PDB entry 6U90 | X-ray diffraction, 3.00 A resolution | chains C and D of the 6 polymer chains in the assembly

Chain C:
Name: DNA (cytosine-5)-methyltransferase 3-like
From: Homo sapiens
Reference sequence: Q9UJW3 (DNM3L_HUMAN); numbering as in UniProt (aligned over 178-386)
Chain sequence (209 residues; numbered 178 to 386; the number before each row is that of its first residue):
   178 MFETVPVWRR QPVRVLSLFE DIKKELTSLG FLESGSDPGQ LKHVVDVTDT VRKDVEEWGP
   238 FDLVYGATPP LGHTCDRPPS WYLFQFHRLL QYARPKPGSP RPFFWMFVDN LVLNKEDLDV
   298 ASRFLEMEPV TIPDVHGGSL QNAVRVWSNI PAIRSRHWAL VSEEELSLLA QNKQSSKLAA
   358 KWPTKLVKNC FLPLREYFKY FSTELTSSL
Disordered / not traced: 178, 352-359, 380-386
Swiss-Prot annotation at these positions:
  - mutagenesis: Phe261 (F261A: Loss of binding to DNMT3A)

Chain D:
Name: DNA (cytosine-5)-methyltransferase 3B
From: Homo sapiens
Notes: EC 2.1.1.37
Reference sequence: Q9UBC3 (DNM3B_HUMAN); numbering as in UniProt (aligned over 563-853)
Chain sequence (291 residues; each row starts with the number of its first residue):
   563 LYPAIPAARR RPIRVLSLFD GIATGYLVLK ELGIKVGKYV ASEVCEESIA VGTVKHEGNI
   623 KYVNDVRNIT KKNIEEWGPF DLVIGGSPCN DLSNVNPARK GLYEGTGRLF FEFYHLLNYS
   683 RPKEGDDRPF FWMFENVVAM KVGDKRDISR FLECNPVMID AIKVSAAHRA RYFWGNLPGM
   743 NRPVIASKND KLELQDCLEY NRIAKLKKVQ TITTKSASIK QGKNQLFPVV MNGKEDVLWC
   803 TELERIFGFP VHYTDVSNMG RGARQKLLGR SWSVPVIRHL FAPLKDYFAC E
Construct notes: engineered mutation Ala779 (Asn in Q9UBC3)
Swiss-Prot annotation at these positions:
  - active site: Cys651
  - binding site (S-adenosyl-L-methionine): Asp582 to Thr586, Glu605, Asp627 to Arg629, Arg832 to Trp834
  - cross-link: Lys617 (Glycyl lysine isopeptide (Lys-Gly) (interchain with G-Cter in SUMO2))
  - natural variant: Ala585 (A585T: In ICF1; A585V: In ICF1), Ala603 (A603T: In ICF1), Val606 (V606A: In ICF1), Gly663 (G663S: In ICF1), Leu664 (L664P: In ICF1), Pro691 (P691L: In FSHD4), Val699 (V699G: In ICF1), Val726 (V726G: In ICF1), Ala766 (A766P: In ICF1), Glu806 (E806ESTP: In ICF1), His814 (H814R: In ICF1), Asp817 (D817G: In ICF1), 3 further natural variant entries in UniProt
Small-molecule neighbours: S-adenosylhomocysteine (SAH): Phe581, Asp582, Gly583, Ile584, Thr586, Ser604, Glu605, Val606, Cys607, Ser610, Asn626, Asp627, Val628, Arg629, Gly648, Ser649, Pro650, Leu671, Arg832, Ser833, Trp834

Chain C / chain D interface:
Contacting residue pairs (30):
  Thr225(C) with Arg712(D), hydrogen bond (backbone-side chain)
  Asp226(C) with Arg708(D); Arg712(D), salt bridge
  Arg229(C) with Glu715(D), salt bridge
  Pro255(C) with Glu666(D)
  Ser257(C) with Tyr665(D), hydrogen bond (side chain-backbone); Glu666(D); Arg670(D)
  Trp258(C) with Tyr665(D)
  Phe261(C) with Tyr665(D), hydrophobic; Phe673(D), hydrophobic; Phe713(D)
  Gln262(C) with Tyr665(D); Asp709(D)
  His264(C) with Tyr676(D), hydrogen bond
  Arg265(C) with Tyr676(D); Arg712(D), hydrogen bond (side chain-backbone); Phe713(D)
  Tyr269(C) with Arg712(D), hydrogen bond (side chain-backbone); Glu715(D), hydrogen bond
  Pro274(C) with Glu686(D)
  Asp294(C) with Arg670(D), salt bridge
  Arg300(C) with Arg629(D), hydrogen bond (side chain-backbone); Glu674(D), salt bridge; His677(D)
  Phe301(C) with Phe673(D); Glu674(D); His677(D)
  Glu303(C) with Lys633(D), salt bridge; Tyr681(D), hydrogen bond
Other interface residues (no listed pair), chain C (21 interface residues in all): Thr227, Pro256, Gln268, Glu293, Val297

Summary:
21 residues of chain C face 16 of chain D across their interface; the contacts include 8 hydrogen bonds and 5
salt bridges. Polar contacts include Asp226(C)-Arg712(D), Arg229(C)-Glu715(D) and Asp294(C)-Arg670(D). Bound
to chain D: S-adenosylhomocysteine.
Chain C is DNA (cytosine-5)-methyltransferase 3-like and chain D is DNA (cytosine-5)-methyltransferase 3B,
both from Homo sapiens; the structure, Crystal structure of DNMT3B(N779A)-DNMT3L in complex with CpGpT DNA,
was determined by X-ray diffraction.
